4GJP - chains A and J of the 6 polymer chains in the assembly; structure by X-ray diffraction, 1.94 A resolution.

== Chain A ==
Name: Hax3
Source organism: Xanthomonas campestris pv. armoraciae
Notes: fragment: TAL effector
UniProtKB: Q3ZD72 (Q3ZD72_XANCA); residue numbers follow UniProt; this construct covers 231-720
Sequence (499 residues; row label = number of the first residue in the row):
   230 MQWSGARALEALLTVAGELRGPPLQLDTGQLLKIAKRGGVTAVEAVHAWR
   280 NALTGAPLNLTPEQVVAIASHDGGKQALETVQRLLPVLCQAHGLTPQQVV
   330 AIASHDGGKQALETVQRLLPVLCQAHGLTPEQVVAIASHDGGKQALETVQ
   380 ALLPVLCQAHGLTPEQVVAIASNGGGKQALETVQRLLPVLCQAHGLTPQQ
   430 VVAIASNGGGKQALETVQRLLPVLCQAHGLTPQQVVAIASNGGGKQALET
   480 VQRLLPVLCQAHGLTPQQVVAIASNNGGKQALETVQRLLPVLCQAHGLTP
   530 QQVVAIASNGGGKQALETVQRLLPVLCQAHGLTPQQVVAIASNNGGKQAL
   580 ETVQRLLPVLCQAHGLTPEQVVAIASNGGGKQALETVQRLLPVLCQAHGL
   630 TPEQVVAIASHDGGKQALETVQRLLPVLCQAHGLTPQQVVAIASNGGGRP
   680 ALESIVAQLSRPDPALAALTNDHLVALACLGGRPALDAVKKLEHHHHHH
Unresolved in the structure: 727-728
Construct notes: expression tag (230, 721-728); engineered mutation His300 (Asn in Q3ZD72), Asp301 (Ile in Q3ZD72), His368 (Asn in Q3ZD72), Asp369 (Ile in Q3ZD72), Asn402 (His in Q3ZD72), Gly403 (Asp in Q3ZD72), Asn436 (His in Q3ZD72), Gly437 (Asp in Q3ZD72), Asn470 (His in Q3ZD72), Gly471 (Asp in Q3ZD72), Asn505 (Ser in Q3ZD72), Gly539 (Ser in Q3ZD72), Asn573 (Ser in Q3ZD72), Asn606 (His in Q3ZD72), Gly607 (Asp in Q3ZD72), His640 (Asn in Q3ZD72), Asp641 (Ile in Q3ZD72)

== Chain J ==
Molecule: 17-nt DNA strand
Sequence (17 nucleotides; numbered -14 to 2; the number before each row is that of its first residue; numbers below 1 keep their minus sign (DA-14 is residue -14)):
   -14 AGAGACGCGAAGGGACA

== How chain A and chain J interact ==
Pairs across the interface (5):
  Lys262(A) with DA-5(J), salt bridge to the phosphate
  Arg266(A) with DA-4(J), base contact; DG-3(J), hydrogen bond to the base
  His368(A) with DC-7(J), phosphate contact
  Asn505(A) with DG-8(J), base contact
Also at the interface, not in a pair above, chain A (10 interface residues in all): Lys265, Asp301, His334, Asp335, Asp369, Asp641
Also at the interface, not in a pair above, chain J (8 interface residues in all): DG-11, DG-6, DG-2

== In short ==
10 residues of chain A face 8 of chain J across their interface, with 1 hydrogen bond and 1 salt bridge. Polar
pairs include Arg266(A)-DG-3(J) and Lys262(A)-DA-5(J).
Chain A is Hax3 (Xanthomonas campestris pv. armoraciae) and chain J is a 17-nt DNA strand; the structure,
Crystal structure of the TAL effector dHax3 bound to dsDNA containing repetitive methyl-CpG, was determined by
X-ray diffraction.
